8VXK - chains A and B; structure by X-ray diffraction, 1.85 A resolution.

Chain A (and B):
Protein: HTH-type transcriptional regulatory protein GabR
From: Bacillus subtilis
Notes: chain B of this document is another copy of the same molecule, construct and numbering; everything in this record applies to it too
UniProt: P94426 (GABR_BACSU); numbering as in UniProt (aligned over 104-479)
Amino-acid sequence (383 residues; each row starts with the number of its first residue):
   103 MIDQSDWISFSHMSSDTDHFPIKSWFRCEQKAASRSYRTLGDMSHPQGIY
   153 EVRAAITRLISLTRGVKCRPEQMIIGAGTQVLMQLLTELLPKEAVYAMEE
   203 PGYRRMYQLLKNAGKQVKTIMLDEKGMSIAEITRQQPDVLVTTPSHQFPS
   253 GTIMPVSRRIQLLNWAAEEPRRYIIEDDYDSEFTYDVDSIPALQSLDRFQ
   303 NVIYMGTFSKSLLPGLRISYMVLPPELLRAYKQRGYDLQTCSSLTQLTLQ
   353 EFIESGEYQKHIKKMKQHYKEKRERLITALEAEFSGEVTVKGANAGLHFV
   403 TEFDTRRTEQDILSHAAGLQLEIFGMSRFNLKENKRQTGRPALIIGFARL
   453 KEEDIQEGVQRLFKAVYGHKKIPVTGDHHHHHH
Unresolved in the structure: 103-106, 435-439, 472-485
Construct notes: initiating methionine (103); expression tag (480-485)
Swiss-Prot annotation at these positions:
  - modified residue: Lys312 (N6-(pyridoxal phosphate)lysine)

Chain A / chain B interface:
Residue-residue contacts (60):
  Ser116(A) with Gly143(B); Asp144(B)
  Ser117(A) with Gly143(B), hydrogen bond (backbone-backbone)
  Thr119(A) with Tyr139(B), hydrogen bond (backbone-side chain); Gly143(B)
  Phe122(A) with Tyr139(B), hydrogen bond (backbone-side chain)
  Ile124(A) with Tyr139(B), hydrophobic
  Phe128(A) with Glu131(B); Gln132(B); Ala135(B), hydrophobic; Leu346(B), hydrophobic
  Glu131(A) with Phe128(B); Glu131(B)
  Gln132(A) with Phe128(B)
  Ala135(A) with Phe128(B), hydrophobic
  Tyr139(A) with Thr119(B), hydrogen bond (side chain-backbone); Phe122(B), hydrogen bond (side chain-backbone); Ile124(B)
  Gly143(A) with Thr119(B); Pro316(B)
  Met145(A) with Pro316(B), hydrophobic
  Ala179(A) with Thr342(B)
  Gln182(A) with Tyr338(B); Leu340(B)
  Val183(A) with Thr342(B)
  Gln186(A) with Glu190(B), hydrogen bond
  Glu190(A) with Gln186(B)
  Tyr205(A) with Leu340(B)
  Arg207(A) with Gly337(B); Tyr338(B); Leu340(B)
  Gln210(A) with Arg336(B); Gly337(B); Tyr338(B)
  Leu211(A) with Tyr338(B), hydrophobic
  Asn214(A) with Arg336(B); Tyr338(B), hydrogen bond
  Leu315(A) with Leu142(B)
  Pro316(A) with Gly143(B)
  Gly317(A) with Leu142(B); Ser344(B); Ser345(B), hydrogen bond (backbone-backbone)
  Leu318(A) with Ser344(B)
  Arg319(A) with Gln341(B); Thr342(B); Ser344(B)
  Arg336(A) with Asn214(B)
  Tyr338(A) with Arg207(B), hydrogen bond (backbone-side chain); Gln210(B); Leu211(B), hydrophobic; Asn214(B), hydrogen bond
  Asp339(A) with Arg207(B)
  Leu340(A) with Gln182(B); Arg207(B)
  Gln341(A) with Arg319(B)
  Thr342(A) with Ala179(B)
  Ser344(A) with Gly317(B), hydrogen bond (side chain-backbone)
  Ser345(A) with Gly317(B), hydrogen bond (backbone-backbone)
  Leu346(A) with Phe128(B), hydrophobic
  Arg451(A) with Asp144(B), salt bridge
Other interface residues (no listed pair), chain A (45 interface residues in all): Met115, Asp120, Trp127, Arg140, Leu142, Asp144, Gly337, Cys343
Other interface residues (no listed pair), chain B (38 interface residues in all): Ser117, Arg140, Met145, Tyr205, Leu318, Asp339, Cys343

Summary:
45 residues of chain A and 38 residues of chain B are in contact, with 12 hydrogen bonds and 1 salt bridge.
Polar pairs include Arg451(A)-Asp144(B), Thr119(A)-Tyr139(B) and Phe122(A)-Tyr139(B).
Chain A and chain B are both HTH-type transcriptional regulatory protein GabR (Bacillus subtilis); the
structure, Crystal Structure of the Apo Bacillus subtilis GabR C-terminal Effector-binding and Oligomerization
Domain, was determined by X-ray diffraction, deposited together with 8VXL.
